7MI4 - chains C and H of the 8 polymer chains in the assembly; structure by electron microscopy, 3.20 A resolution.

== Chain C ==
Molecule: CRISPR-associated exonuclease Cas4/endonuclease Cas1 fusion
Source organism: Geobacter sulfurreducens
Notes: EC 3.1.-.-, 3.1.12.1
UniProtKB: Q74H36 (CS4F1_GEOSL); residues 1-559 here = UniProt positions 1-559
Amino-acid sequence (559 residues; row label = number of the first residue in the row):
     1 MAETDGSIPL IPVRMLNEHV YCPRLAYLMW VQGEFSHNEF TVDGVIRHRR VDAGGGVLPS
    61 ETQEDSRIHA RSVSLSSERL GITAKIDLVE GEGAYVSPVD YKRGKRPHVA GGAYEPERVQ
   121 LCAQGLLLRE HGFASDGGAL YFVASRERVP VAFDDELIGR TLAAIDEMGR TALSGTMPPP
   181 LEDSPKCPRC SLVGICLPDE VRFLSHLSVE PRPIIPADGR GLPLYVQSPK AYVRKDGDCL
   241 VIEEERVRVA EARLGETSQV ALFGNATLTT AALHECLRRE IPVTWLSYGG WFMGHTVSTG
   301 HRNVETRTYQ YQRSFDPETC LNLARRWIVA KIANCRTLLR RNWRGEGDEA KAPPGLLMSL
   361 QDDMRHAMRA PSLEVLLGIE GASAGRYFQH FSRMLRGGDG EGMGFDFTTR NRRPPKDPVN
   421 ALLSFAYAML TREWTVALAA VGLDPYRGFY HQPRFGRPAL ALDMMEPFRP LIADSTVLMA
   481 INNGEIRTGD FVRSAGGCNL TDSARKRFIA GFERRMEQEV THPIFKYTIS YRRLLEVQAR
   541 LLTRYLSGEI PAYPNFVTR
Not modelled in the structure: 1-4, 559
Bound ions: 4Fe-4S cluster Fe: Cys22, Cys187, Cys190, Cys196; Mn2+ site 1: His48, Asp87, Asp100, Tyr101 (shared with 1 residue of chain G); Mn2+ site 2: Glu380, Glu466
Ligand contacts: 4Fe-4S cluster (SF4): Tyr21, Cys22, Arg24, Leu25, Leu28, Pro180, Leu181, Cys187, Cys190, Cys196, Pro198
UniProt features mapped onto this chain:
  - binding site ([4Fe-4S] cluster): Cys22, Cys187, Cys190, Cys196
  - binding site (Mn(2+)): Asp87, Asp100, Glu380, His451, Glu466
What the authors report for this chain:
  - binding site for the 35-nt DNA strand (chain H): Arg14, Asn17, Glu18, Tyr21, Leu25, Met29, Phe35, Glu117, Cys190, Ser191, Leu192
  - specificity-determining residues: Glu18
  - specificity-determining residues: Arg14, Leu25, Leu192 (by similarity / conservation)
  - catalytic residues: His48, Asp87, Asp100, Lys102
  - mutagenesis - H48G, D100A: decreased catalytic activity
  - mutagenesis - S191A: decreased catalytic activity on Gsu-PAM
  - mutagenesis - E18Y: abolished catalytic activity on both PAMs

== Chain H ==
Molecule: 35-nt DNA strand
Sequence (35 nucleotides; each row starts with the number of its first residue):
     1 GTCGTAGCTG AGGCCTCAGC TACGACTTTT TGAAT
Bound ions: Mn2+: DC15 (shared with 3 residues of chain E)

== Chain C / chain H interface ==
Contacting residue pairs (13):
  Tyr232(C) with DG1(H), base contact; DG4(H), hydrogen bond to the phosphate
  Arg234(C) with DT5(H), salt bridge to the phosphate
  Lys235(C) with DT5(H), hydrogen bond to the phosphate; DA6(H), salt bridge to the phosphate
  Asp236(C) with DA6(H), phosphate contact
  Gly237(C) with DA6(H), hydrogen bond to the phosphate
  Glu243(C) with DG1(H), hydrogen bond to the base
  Glu245(C) with DG1(H), base contact
  Arg246(C) with DG1(H), hydrogen bond to the base
  Thr269(C) with DG4(H), phosphate contact; DT5(H), hydrogen bond to the phosphate
  Ala271(C) with DT5(H), sugar contact
Interface residues without a listed pair, chain C (11 interface residues in all): Glu244

== Summary ==
Chain C and chain H form an interface of 11 and 4 residues respectively; the contacts include 6 hydrogen bonds
and 2 salt bridges. Polar pairs include Glu243(C)-DG1(H), Arg246(C)-DG1(H) and Tyr232(C)-DG4(H). The paper
reports catalytic residues His48(C), Asp87(C) and Asp100(C) among others; H48G and D100A of chain C reduce
catalytic activity; 4 substitutions were tested in all.
Here chain C is CRISPR-associated exonuclease Cas4/endonuclease Cas1 fusion (Geobacter sulfurreducens) and
chain H is a 35-nt DNA strand. Entry 7MI4 (Symmetrical PAM-PAM prespacer bound Cas4/Cas1/Cas2 complex) was
determined by electron microscopy together with 7MI5, 7MI9, 7MIB and 7MID from the same study.
